PDB entry 8XON | electron microscopy, 1.96 A resolution | chains Q and X of the 21 polymer chains in the assembly

[Chain Q]
Protein: NDP-hexose 4-ketoreductase
From: Streptomyces hawaiiensis
Reference sequence: A0A6G5RIJ6 (A0A6G5RIJ6_9ACTN); residue numbers follow UniProt; this construct covers 157-816
Sequence (696 residues; row label = number of the first residue in the row):
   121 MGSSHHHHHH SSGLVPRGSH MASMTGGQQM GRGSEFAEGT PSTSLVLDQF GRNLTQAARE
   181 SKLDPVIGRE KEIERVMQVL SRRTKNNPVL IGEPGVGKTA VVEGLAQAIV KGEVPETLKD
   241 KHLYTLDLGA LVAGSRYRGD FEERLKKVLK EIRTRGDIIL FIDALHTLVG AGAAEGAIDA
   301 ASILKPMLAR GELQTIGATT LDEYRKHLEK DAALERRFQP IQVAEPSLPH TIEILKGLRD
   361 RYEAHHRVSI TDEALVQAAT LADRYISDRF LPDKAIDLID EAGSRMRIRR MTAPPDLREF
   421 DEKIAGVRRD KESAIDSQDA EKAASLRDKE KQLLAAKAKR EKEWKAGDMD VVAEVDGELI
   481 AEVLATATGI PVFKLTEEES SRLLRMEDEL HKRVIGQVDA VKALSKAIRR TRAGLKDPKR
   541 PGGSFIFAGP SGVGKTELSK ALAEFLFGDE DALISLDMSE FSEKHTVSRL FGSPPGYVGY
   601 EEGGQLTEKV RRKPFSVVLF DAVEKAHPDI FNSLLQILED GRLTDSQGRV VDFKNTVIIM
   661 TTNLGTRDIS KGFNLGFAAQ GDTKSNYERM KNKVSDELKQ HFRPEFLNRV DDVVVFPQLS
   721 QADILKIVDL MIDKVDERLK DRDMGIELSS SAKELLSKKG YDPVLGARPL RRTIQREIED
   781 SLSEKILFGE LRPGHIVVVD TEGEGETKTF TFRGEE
Disordered / not traced: 121-163, 411-471
Sequence notes: initiating methionine (121); expression tag (122-156); engineered mutation A284 (Glu in A0A6G5RIJ6), A440 (Phe in A0A6G5RIJ6), A622 (Glu in A0A6G5RIJ6)
Metal / ion sites: Mg2+: T556 (together with ATP)
Small-molecule neighbours:
  - ADP (adenosine-5'-diphosphate): D184, P185, V186, I187, R189, E213, P214, G215, V216, G217, K218, T219, A220, I354, L358, P392, I396
  - ATP (adenosine-5'-triphosphate), molecule 1: A333, R336, R337
  - ATP, molecule 2: R513, V514, I515, Q517, P550, S551, G552, V553, G554, K555, T556, E557, N663, L719, I727, L730, M731, A767, R768, R771
  - ATP, molecule 3: E639, E705, R709
Reported in the primary citation:
  - binding site for casein (chain X): Y257, Y597

[Chain X]
Protein: casein
From: Bos taurus
Sequence (24 residues; each row starts with the number of its first residue; numbering starts at 0; X marks 24 residues of unknown identity (built as UNK)):
     0 XXXXXXXXXX XXXXXXXXXX XXXX

[How chain Q and chain X interact]
Interface residues of chain Q (facing chain X), 8 residues: R256, Y257, R258, A294, E295, G596, Y597, V598

[In short]
No residue of chain Q is in contact with chain X. Ligands of chain Q: 3 copies of ATP and ADP. From the paper:
a binding site for casein (chain X) at Y257(Q) and Y597(Q).
Chain Q is NDP-hexose 4-ketoreductase (Streptomyces hawaiiensis) and chain X is casein (Bos taurus); the
structure, Cryo-EM structure of the ClpC1:ClpP1P2 degradation complex in Streptomyces hawaiiensis, was
determined by electron microscopy (same publication as 8XN4, 8XOO and 8XOP).
